PDB entry 9ED1 | electron microscopy, 3.50 A resolution | chains A and C of the 8 polymer chains in the assembly

[Chain A (and C)]
Protein: Intermediate conductance calcium-activated potassium channel protein 4
Organism: Homo sapiens
Notes: chain C of this document is another copy of the same molecule, construct and numbering; everything in this record applies to it too
Reference sequence: O15554 (KCNN4_HUMAN); residue numbers follow UniProt; this construct covers 9-386
Sequence (378 residues; each row starts with the number of its first residue):
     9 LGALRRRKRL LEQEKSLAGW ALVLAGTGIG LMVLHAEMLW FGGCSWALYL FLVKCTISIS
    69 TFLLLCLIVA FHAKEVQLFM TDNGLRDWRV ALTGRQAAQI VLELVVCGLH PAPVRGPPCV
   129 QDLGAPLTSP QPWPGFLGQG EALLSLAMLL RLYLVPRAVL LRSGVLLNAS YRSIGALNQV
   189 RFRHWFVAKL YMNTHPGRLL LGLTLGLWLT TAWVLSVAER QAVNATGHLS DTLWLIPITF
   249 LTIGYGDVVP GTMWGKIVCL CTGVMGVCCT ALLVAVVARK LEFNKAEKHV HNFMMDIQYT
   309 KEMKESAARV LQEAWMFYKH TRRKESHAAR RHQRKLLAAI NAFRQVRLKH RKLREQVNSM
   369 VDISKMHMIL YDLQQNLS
Unresolved in the structure: 124-141
Ion coordination: K+ site 1: T250 (shared with 1 residue of chain B; T250(C) of chain C; 1 residue of chain D); K+ site 2: G252, Y253 (shared with 2 residues of chain B; G252(C), Y253(C) of chain C; 2 residues of chain D); K+ site 3: G252 (shared with 2 residues of chain B; I251(C), G252(C) of chain C; 2 residues of chain D)
UniProt features mapped onto this chain:
  - modified residue: H358 (Phosphohistidine)
  - natural variant: V282 (V282E: In DHS2; V282M: In DHS2), R352 (R352H: In DHS2)
  - mutagenesis: T250 (T250S: Loss of sensitivity to triarylmethanes), V275 (V275A: Loss of sensitivity to triarylmethanes)
What the authors report for this chain:
  - binding site for K+: T250
  - K+ coordination: T250
  - mutagenesis - T212F/V272F (4-fold), T250S/V275A (333-fold), V282M: decreased binding to DHP-103
  - mutagenesis - R352H: unchanged binding to DHP-103

[Chain A / chain C interface]
Contacting residue pairs - 11 pairs, chain A then chain C:
  L93(A) - Q341(C)
  R97(A) - R338(C)
  R97(A) - R342(C)  hydrogen bond (backbone-side chain)
  V98(A) - Q341(C)
  V98(A) - R342(C)
  Q187(A) - R359(C)  hydrogen bond
  R338(A) - R97(C)
  R338(A) - V98(C)
  R342(A) - R97(C)  hydrogen bond (side chain-backbone)
  R342(A) - V98(C)
  R359(A) - Q187(C)
Interface residues without a listed pair, chain A (14 interface residues in all): F87, N91, L100, R189, Q341, L345, R352
Interface residues without a listed pair, chain C (13 interface residues in all): F87, L93, L100, R189, L345, L356

[In short]
14 residues of chain A and 13 residues of chain C are in contact; the contacts include 3 hydrogen bonds. Polar
pairs include R97(A)-R342(C) and Q187(A)-R359(C). UniProt lists 2 mutagenesis sites on chain A. From the
paper: a binding site for K+ at T250(A); T212F/V272F, T250S/V275A and V282M of chain A reduce binding to
DHP-103.
Both chains are Intermediate conductance calcium-activated potassium channel protein 4 (Homo sapiens). Entry
9ED1 (Cryo-EM structure of the human KCa3.1/calmodulin channel in complex with Ca2+ and 1,4-dihydropyridine
(DHP-103)) was determined by electron microscopy.
